Entry 8UHF (electron microscopy, 3.80 A resolution); this record covers chains B and E of the 9 polymer chains in the assembly.

Chain B (and E):
Protein: Toxin co-regulated pilin
Source organism: Vibrio cholerae
Notes: chain E of this document is another copy of the same molecule, construct and numbering; everything in this record applies to it too
UniProtKB: Q93TT5 (Q93TT5_VIBCL); residues 1-199 here correspond to UniProt positions 26-224 (UniProt number = residue number + 25)
Amino-acid sequence (199 residues; row label = number of the first residue in the row):
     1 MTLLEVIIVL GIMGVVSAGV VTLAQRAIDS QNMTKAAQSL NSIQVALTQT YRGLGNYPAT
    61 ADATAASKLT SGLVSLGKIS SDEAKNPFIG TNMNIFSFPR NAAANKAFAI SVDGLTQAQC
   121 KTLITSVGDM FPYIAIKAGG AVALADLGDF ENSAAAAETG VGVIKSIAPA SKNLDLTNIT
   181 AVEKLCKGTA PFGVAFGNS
Not modelled in the structure: 199 (chain E: 53-60, 199)
Sequence notes: conflict A181 (His206 in Q93TT5)
Disulfide bonds: C120-C186

Interface between chain B and chain E:
Residue-residue contacts (11; chain B residue first):
  L4(B) with V20(E), hydrophobic
  I7(B) with A24(E), hydrophobic
  I12(B) with Q31(E)
  V15(B) with Q31(E); K35(E)
  R26(B) with S80(E); E83(E), salt bridge
  K121(B) with S75(E); L76(E)
  T125(B) with K78(E), hydrogen bond
  V182(B) with L76(E), hydrophobic
Interface residues without a listed pair, chain B (14 interface residues in all): L3, T22, T122, L176, T177, I179
Interface residues without a listed pair, chain E (14 interface residues in all): A27, S42, Y51, L69, G72

Summary:
Chain B and chain E each contribute 14 residues to their interface, with 1 hydrogen bond and 1 salt bridge.
Among the polar pairs are R26(B)-E83(E) and T125(B)-K78(E).
Both chains are Toxin co-regulated pilin (Vibrio cholerae). Entry 8UHF (Cryo-EM of Vibrio cholerae toxin
co-regulated pilus - asymmetric reconstruction) was determined by electron microscopy together with 8U1K from
the same study.
